PDB entry 8FEF | electron microscopy, 2.71 A resolution | chains H and J of the 10 polymer chains in the assembly

== Chain H ==
Name: ABC transporter, ATP-binding protein, Green fluorescent protein chimera
Organism: Mycolicibacterium smegmatis MC2 155
UniProt: chimeric construct of A0QS64, P42212: residues 1-360 from A0QS64 (A0QS64_MYCS2) positions 1-360 (same numbers); residues 424-629 from P42212 positions 33-238 (UniProt number = residue number - 391)
Chain sequence (653 residues; each row starts with the number of its first residue):
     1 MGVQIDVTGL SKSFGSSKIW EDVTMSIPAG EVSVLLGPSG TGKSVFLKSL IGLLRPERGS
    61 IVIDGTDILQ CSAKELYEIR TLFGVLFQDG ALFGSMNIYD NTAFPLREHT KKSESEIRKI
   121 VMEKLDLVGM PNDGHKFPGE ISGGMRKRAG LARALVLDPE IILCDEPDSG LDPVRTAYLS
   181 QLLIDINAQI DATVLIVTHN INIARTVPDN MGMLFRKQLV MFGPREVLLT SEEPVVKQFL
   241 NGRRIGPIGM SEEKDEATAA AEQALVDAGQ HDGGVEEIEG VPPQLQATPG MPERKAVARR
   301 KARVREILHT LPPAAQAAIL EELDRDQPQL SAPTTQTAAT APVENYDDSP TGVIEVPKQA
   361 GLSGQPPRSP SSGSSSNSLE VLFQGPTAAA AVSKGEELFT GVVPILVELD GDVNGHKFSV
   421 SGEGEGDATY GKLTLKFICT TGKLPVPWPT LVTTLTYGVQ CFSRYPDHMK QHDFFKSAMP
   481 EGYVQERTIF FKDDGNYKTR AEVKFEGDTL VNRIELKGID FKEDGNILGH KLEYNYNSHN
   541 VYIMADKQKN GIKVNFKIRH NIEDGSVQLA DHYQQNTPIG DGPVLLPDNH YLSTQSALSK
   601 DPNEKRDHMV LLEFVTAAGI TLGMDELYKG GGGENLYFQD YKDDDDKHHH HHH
Unresolved in the structure: 1, 256-280, 325-653
Sequence notes: linker (361-423); conflict Leu455 (Phe64 in P42212), Thr456 (Ser65 in P42212), Leu622 (His231 in P42212); expression tag (630-653)
Curated features (UniProtKB/Swiss-Prot):
  - modified residue: Tyr457 (Z: -2,3-didehydrotyrosine)
Reported in the primary citation:
  - self-association interface (contacts with another copy of this molecule): Tyr178

== Chain J ==
Name: ABC-transporter integral membrane protein
Organism: Mycolicibacterium smegmatis MC2 155
UniProt: A0QNR1 (A0QNR1_MYCS2); residue numbers follow UniProt; this construct covers 1-289
Chain sequence (289 residues; each row starts with the number of its first residue):
     1 MSTVQVLRSR FPRAFSRSSE IAATPARFLD SMGHVAWFVV QAIVHVPHAF RHYRRESLRL
    61 VAEIGMGTGA MAVIGGTVAI IGFVTLSAGS LIAIQGFASL GNIGVEAFTG FFAALANIRV
   121 VAPVVTGQAL AATVGAGATA ELGAMRISEE VDALEVMGIK SISYLVSTRI MAGAIVIIPL
   181 YAMAILLSFM SAQLVTTIFY SQSVGTYEHY FHTFLRVDDV MWSFLEVIIM SVIVMLNHCY
   241 FGYFASGGAV GVGEAVGRSM RTSLIAIVLV VLLASLALYG TDPNFNLTV
Unresolved in the structure: 1-26

== How chain H and chain J interact ==
Residue-residue contacts (32; chain H residue first):
  Lys48(H) - Glu149(J)  salt bridge
  Lys48(H) - Asp152(J)  salt bridge
  Ile51(H) - Val156(J)  hydrophobic
  Leu53(H) - Asp152(J)
  Leu53(H) - Glu155(J)
  Leu53(H) - Val156(J)  hydrophobic
  Tyr77(H) - Glu155(J)
  Tyr77(H) - Gly158(J)
  Tyr77(H) - Lys160(J)
  Arg80(H) - Glu155(J)  hydrogen bond (side chain-backbone)
  Arg80(H) - Val156(J)
  Val85(H) - Val156(J)  hydrophobic
  Phe87(H) - Glu149(J)
  Ala91(H) - Ser148(J)
  Ala91(H) - Glu149(J)
  Ala91(H) - Ala153(J)
  Leu92(H) - Glu150(J)
  Phe93(H) - Glu150(J)
  Phe93(H) - Leu154(J)  hydrophobic
  Phe93(H) - Met157(J)  hydrophobic
  Ser95(H) - Arg59(J)
  Phe104(H) - Leu154(J)  hydrophobic
  Phe104(H) - Met157(J)  hydrophobic
  Phe104(H) - Ile159(J)  hydrophobic
  Phe104(H) - Tyr164(J)
  Pro105(H) - Met157(J)  hydrophobic
  Glu108(H) - His52(J)  salt bridge
  Glu108(H) - Tyr53(J)
  Glu108(H) - Ile159(J)
  His109(H) - Met157(J)
  Arg153(H) - Ala153(J)
  Arg153(H) - Met157(J)
Interface residues without a listed pair, chain H (19 interface residues in all): Gln88, Met96, Asp165

== Summary ==
The interface between chain H and chain J involves 19 residues on one side and 16 on the other, with 1
hydrogen bond and 3 salt bridges. Polar contacts include Lys48(H)-Glu149(J), Lys48(H)-Asp152(J) and
Glu108(H)-His52(J). From the paper: a self-association interface involving Tyr178(H).
Chain H is ABC transporter, ATP-binding protein, Green fluorescent protein chimera and chain J is
ABC-transporter integral membrane protein, both from Mycolicibacterium smegmatis MC2 155; the structure,
Structure of Mce1 transporter from Mycobacterium smegmatis (Map0), was determined by electron microscopy (same
publication as 8FED and 8FEE).
